PDB entry 4UN7 | X-ray diffraction, 2.70 A resolution | chains A and C of the 3 polymer chains in the assembly

== Chain A ==
Name: Homing endonuclease I-dmoi
From: Desulfurococcus mobilis
Notes: EC 3.1.-.-
UniProt: P21505 (DMO1_DESMO); numbering as in UniProt (aligned over 2-188)
Chain sequence (199 residues; numbered 1 to 199; the number before each row is that of its first residue):
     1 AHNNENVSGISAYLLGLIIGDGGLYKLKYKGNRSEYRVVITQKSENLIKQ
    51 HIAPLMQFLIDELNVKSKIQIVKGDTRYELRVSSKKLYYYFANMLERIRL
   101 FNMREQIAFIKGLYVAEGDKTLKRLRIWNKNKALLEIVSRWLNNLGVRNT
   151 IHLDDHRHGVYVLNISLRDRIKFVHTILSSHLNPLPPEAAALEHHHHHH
Not modelled in the structure: 1-3, 188-199
Sequence notes: expression tag (1, 189-199)
Swiss-Prot annotation at these positions:
  - active site: Asp-21, Glu-117
Ion coordination: Zn2+: Asp-21, Ala-116 (shared with 1 residue of chain B; DC16(C) of chain C)

== Chain C ==
Molecule: 25-nt DNA strand
Sequence (25 nucleotides; row label = number of the first residue in the row):
     1 CGCGCCGGAACTTACCCGGCAAGGC
Ion coordination: Zn2+: DC16 (shared with Asp-21(A), Ala-116(A) of chain A; 1 residue of chain B)

== Interface between chain A and chain C ==
Pairs across the interface (55):
  Asp-21(A) / DC16(C)  phosphate contact
  Tyr-29(A) / DC6(C)  base contact
  Gly-31(A) / DC3(C)  base contact
  Asn-32(A) / DC3(C)  hydrogen bond to the phosphate
  Arg-33(A) / DC3(C)  base contact
  Arg-33(A) / DG4(C)  base contact
  Ser-34(A) / DC3(C)  sugar contact
  Ser-34(A) / DG4(C)  hydrogen bond to the phosphate
  Ser-34(A) / DC5(C)  hydrogen bond to the base
  Glu-35(A) / DC5(C)  base contact
  Glu-35(A) / DC6(C)  hydrogen bond to the base
  Tyr-36(A) / DG4(C)  hydrogen bond to the phosphate
  Arg-37(A) / DG7(C)  hydrogen bond to the base
  Arg-37(A) / DG8(C)  hydrogen bond to the base
  Ser-67(A) / DC5(C)  sugar contact
  Ser-67(A) / DC6(C)  phosphate contact
  Lys-68(A) / DC6(C)  hydrogen bond to the phosphate
  Lys-68(A) / DG7(C)  salt bridge to the phosphate
  Gln-70(A) / DC6(C)  sugar contact
  Gln-70(A) / DG7(C)  base contact
  Arg-77(A) / DA9(C)  base contact
  Arg-77(A) / DA10(C)  base contact
  Glu-79(A) / DA9(C)  base contact
  Arg-81(A) / DG7(C)  hydrogen bond to the base
  Arg-81(A) / DG8(C)  hydrogen bond to the base
  Arg-81(A) / DA9(C)  base contact
  Ser-83(A) / DC5(C)  sugar contact
  Ser-83(A) / DC6(C)  phosphate contact
  Ser-84(A) / DC5(C)  phosphate contact
  Lys-85(A) / DG4(C)  salt bridge to the phosphate
  Lys-85(A) / DC5(C)  hydrogen bond to the phosphate
  Ala-116(A) / DC16(C)  phosphate contact
  Glu-117(A) / DC15(C)  phosphate contact
  Glu-117(A) / DC16(C)  phosphate contact
  Gly-118(A) / DC16(C)  sugar contact
  Gly-118(A) / DC17(C)  phosphate contact
  Asp-119(A) / DC17(C)  phosphate contact
  Lys-120(A) / DC17(C)  hydrogen bond to the phosphate
  Thr-121(A) / DG18(C)  phosphate contact
  Arg-124(A) / DG18(C)  hydrogen bond to the base
  Arg-124(A) / DG19(C)  hydrogen bond to the base
  Arg-126(A) / DG18(C)  hydrogen bond to the base
  Trp-128(A) / DC15(C)  sugar contact
  Trp-128(A) / DC16(C)  base contact
  Trp-128(A) / DC17(C)  base contact
  Asn-129(A) / DC15(C)  hydrogen bond to the phosphate
  Lys-130(A) / DA14(C)  salt bridge to the phosphate
  Lys-130(A) / DC15(C)  hydrogen bond to the phosphate
  Asp-154(A) / DC17(C)  base contact
  Asp-155(A) / DC15(C)  hydrogen bond to the base
  Arg-157(A) / DC15(C)  base contact
  His-158(A) / DA14(C)  hydrogen bond to the base
  His-158(A) / DC15(C)  base contact
  Val-160(A) / DA14(C)  sugar contact
  Val-160(A) / DC15(C)  base contact
Also at the interface, not in a pair above, chain A (36 interface residues in all): Gly-20, Val-72
Also at the interface, not in a pair above, chain C (17 interface residues in all): DG2, DT13, DC20

== In short ==
Chain A and chain C form an interface of 36 and 17 residues respectively; the contacts include 19 hydrogen
bonds and 3 salt bridges. Polar contacts include Ser-34(A)/DC5(C), Glu-35(A)/DC6(C) and Arg-37(A)/DG7(C).
UniProt lists active-site residues Asp-21(A) and Glu-117(A) on chain A.
Here chain A is Homing endonuclease I-dmoi (Desulfurococcus mobilis) and chain C is a 25-nt DNA strand. Entry
4UN7 (The crystal structure of I-dmoi in complex with its target DNA before incubation in 5MM Mn ...) was
determined by X-ray diffraction (same publication as 4D6N, 4D6O, 4UN8, 4UN9, 4UNA, 4UNB, 4UNC and 4UT0).
